5VGZ - chains W and Z of the 17 polymer chains in the assembly; structure by electron microscopy, 4.50 A resolution (low resolution: residue-level contacts below are approximate; hydrogen-bond / salt-bridge calls are withheld).

Chain W:
Protein: 26S proteasome non-ATPase regulatory subunit 12
Source organism: Homo sapiens
Reference sequence: O00232 (PSD12_HUMAN); residue numbers follow UniProt; this construct covers 1-456
Amino-acid sequence (456 residues; row label = number of the first residue in the row):
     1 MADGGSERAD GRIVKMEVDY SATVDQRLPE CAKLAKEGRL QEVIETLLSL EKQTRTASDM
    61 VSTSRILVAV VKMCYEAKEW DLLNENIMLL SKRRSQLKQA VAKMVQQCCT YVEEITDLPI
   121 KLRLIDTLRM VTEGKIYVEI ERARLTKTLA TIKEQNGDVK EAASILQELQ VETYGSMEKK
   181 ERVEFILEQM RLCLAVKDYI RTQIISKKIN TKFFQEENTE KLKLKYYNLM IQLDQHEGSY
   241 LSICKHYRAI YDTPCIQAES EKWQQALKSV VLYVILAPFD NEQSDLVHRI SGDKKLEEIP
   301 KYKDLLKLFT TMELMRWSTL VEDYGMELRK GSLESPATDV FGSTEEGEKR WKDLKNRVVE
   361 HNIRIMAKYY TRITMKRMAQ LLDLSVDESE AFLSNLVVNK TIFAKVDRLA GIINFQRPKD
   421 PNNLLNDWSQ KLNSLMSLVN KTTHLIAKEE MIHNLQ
UniProt features mapped onto this chain:
  - modified residue: Ala-2 (N-acetylalanine), Lys-221 (N6-acetyllysine), Lys-368 (N6-acetyllysine)
  - cross-link: Lys-92 (Glycyl lysine isopeptide (Lys-Gly) (interchain with G-Cter in SUMO1))

Chain Z:
Protein: 26S proteasome non-ATPase regulatory subunit 7
Source organism: Homo sapiens
Reference sequence: P51665 (PSMD7_HUMAN); residue numbers follow UniProt; this construct covers 5-290
Amino-acid sequence (286 residues; each row starts with the number of its first residue):
     5 AVQKVVVHPL VLLSVVDHFN RIGKVGNQKR VVGVLLGSWQ KKVLDVSNSF AVPFDEDDKD
    65 DSVWFLDHDY LENMYGMFKK VNARERIVGW YHTGPKLHKN DIAINELMKR YCPNSVLVII
   125 DVKPKDLGLP TEAYISVEEV HDDGTPTSKT FEHVTSEIGA EEAEEVGVEH LLRDIKDTTV
   185 GTLSQRITNQ VHGLKGLNSK LLDIRSYLEK VATGKLPINH QIIYQLQDVF NLLPDVSLQE
   245 FVKAFYLKTN DQMVVVYLAS LIRSVVALHN LINNKIANRD AEKKEG
UniProt features mapped onto this chain:
  - modified residue (N6-acetyllysine): Lys-204, Lys-214
  - cross-link: Lys-180 (Glycyl lysine isopeptide (Lys-Gly) (interchain with G-Cter in ubiquitin))

Chain W / chain Z interface:
Contacting residue pairs (28; chain W residue first):
  Asn-422(W) with Lys-247(Z); Ala-248(Z); Leu-251(Z)
  Asn-423(W) with Leu-251(Z)
  Asn-426(W) with Glu-244(Z)
  Gln-430(W) with Phe-245(Z)
  Asn-440(W) with Gln-229(Z); Val-233(Z)
  Lys-441(W) with Phe-234(Z)
  His-444(W) with Ile-226(Z); Leu-230(Z); Phe-234(Z)
  Leu-445(W) with Ser-203(Z); Asp-207(Z)
  Ile-446(W) with His-157(Z)
  Lys-448(W) with Tyr-211(Z); Ile-222(Z)
  Glu-450(W) with Leu-101(Z); Ile-123(Z); Tyr-138(Z)
  Met-451(W) with Ile-222(Z)
  Ile-452(W) with Lys-214(Z)
  His-453(W) with Lys-100(Z); Leu-101(Z)
  Leu-455(W) with Lys-214(Z); Lys-219(Z); Leu-220(Z); Ile-222(Z)
Other interface residues (no listed pair), chain W (19 interface residues in all): Asp-420, Asn-433, Ser-437, Asn-454
Other interface residues (no listed pair), chain Z (27 interface residues in all): Pro-99, Asn-223, Ile-227, Leu-236, Leu-237

In short:
Chain W and chain Z form an interface of 19 and 27 residues respectively.
Chain W is 26S proteasome non-ATPase regulatory subunit 12 and chain Z is 26S proteasome non-ATPase regulatory
subunit 7, both from Homo sapiens; the structure, Conformational Landscape of the p28-Bound Human Proteasome
Regulatory Particle, was determined by electron microscopy, deposited together with 5VHF, 5VHH, 5VHI, 5VHJ,
5VHM, 5VHN and 5 further entries.
